Entry 4X4C (X-ray diffraction, 2.80 A resolution); this record covers chains B and F of the 6 polymer chains in the assembly.

== Chain B ==
Protein: Regulatory protein
From: Enterobacter sp. RFL1396
UniProtKB: Q8GGH0 (Q8GGH0_9ENTR); numbering as in UniProt (aligned over 1-79)
Amino-acid sequence (82 residues; numbered -2 to 79; the number before each row is that of its first residue; numbers below 1 keep their minus sign (Gly-2 is residue -2)):
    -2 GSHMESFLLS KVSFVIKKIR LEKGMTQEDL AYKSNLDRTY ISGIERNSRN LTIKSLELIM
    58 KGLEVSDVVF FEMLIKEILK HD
Unresolved in the structure: -2 to 1, 79
Sequence notes: expression tag (-2 to 0)

== Chain F ==
Molecule: 35-nt DNA strand
Notes: fragment: Operator DNA
Sequence (35 nucleotides; numbered 1 to 35; the number before each row is that of its first residue):
     1 ATGTTGACTA TAATCACACG GACTATAAGT CACAT

== Interface between chain B and chain F ==
Contacting residue pairs - 12 pairs, chain B then chain F:
  Arg17(B) - DC17(F)  salt bridge to the phosphate
  Thr23(B) - DA16(F)  phosphate contact
  Thr23(B) - DC17(F)  phosphate contact
  Gln24(B) - DC17(F)  hydrogen bond to the phosphate
  Gln24(B) - DA18(F)  hydrogen bond to the phosphate
  Arg35(B) - DC17(F)  base contact
  Arg35(B) - DA18(F)  hydrogen bond to the base
  Thr36(B) - DC19(F)  base contact
  Ser39(B) - DA18(F)  hydrogen bond to the phosphate
  Arg43(B) - DA18(F)  sugar contact
  Arg43(B) - DC19(F)  salt bridge to the phosphate
  Thr49(B) - DA27(F)  sugar contact
Other interface residues (no listed pair), chain B (11 interface residues in all): Lys14, Leu18, Asn44
Other interface residues (no listed pair), chain F (6 interface residues in all): DG20

== In short ==
11 residues of chain B face 6 of chain F across their interface; the contacts include 4 hydrogen bonds and 2
salt bridges. Polar contacts include Arg35(B)-DA18(F), Gln24(B)-DC17(F) and Gln24(B)-DA18(F).
Chain B is Regulatory protein (Enterobacter sp. RFL1396) and chain F is a 35-nt DNA strand; the structure,
RADIATION DAMAGE TO THE NUCLEOPROTEIN COMPLEX C.Esp1396I: DOSE (DWD) 6.2 MGy, was determined by X-ray
diffraction, deposited together with 4X4B, 4X4D, 4X4E, 4X4F, 4X4G, 4X4H and 4X4I.
